Entry 3QI5 (X-ray diffraction, 2.20 A resolution); this record covers chains A and D of the 3 polymer chains in the assembly.

[Chain A]
Protein: DNA-3-methyladenine glycosylase
Organism: Homo sapiens
Notes: EC 3.2.2.21; fragment: delta79AAG
UniProt: P29372 (3MG_HUMAN); numbering as in UniProt (aligned over 84-298)
Sequence (219 residues; row label = number of the first residue in the row):
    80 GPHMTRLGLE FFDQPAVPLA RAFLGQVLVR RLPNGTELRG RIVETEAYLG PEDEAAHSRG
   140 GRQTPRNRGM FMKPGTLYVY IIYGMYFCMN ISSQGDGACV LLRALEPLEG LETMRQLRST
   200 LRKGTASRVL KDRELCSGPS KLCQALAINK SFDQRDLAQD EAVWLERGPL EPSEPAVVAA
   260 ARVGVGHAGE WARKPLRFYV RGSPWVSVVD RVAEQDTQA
Disordered / not traced: 203-207, 265-268, 295-298
Construct notes: expression tag (80-83)
Swiss-Prot annotation at these positions:
  - modified residue: Ser252 (Phosphoserine)
What the authors report for this chain:
  - binding site for the 13-nt DNA strand (chain D): Tyr162, Met164
  - binding site for the 13-nt DNA strand: Tyr127, His136, Tyr159, Asn169, Arg182
  - specificity-determining residues: His136
  - mutagenesis - N169A (4-fold), N169L: decreased binding to epsilonC:G 25-mer
  - catalytic residues: Glu125
  - contacts within the chain: Glu125-Tyr127 (hydrogen bond)
  - conformationally variable residues (side-chain flip): Arg182

[Chain D]
Molecule: 13-nt DNA strand
Sequence (13 nucleotides; row label = number of the first residue in the row):
    14 GGCAAGCATG TCA
Bound ions: Mn2+: DA18, DG19
What the authors report for this chain:
  - Mn2+ coordination: DA18, DG19

[Chain A / chain D interface]
Pairs across the interface - 13 pairs, chain A then chain D:
  Arg141(A) with DT24(D), phosphate contact
  Thr143(A) with DG23(D), hydrogen bond to the phosphate; DT24(D), phosphate contact
  Pro144(A) with DG23(D), phosphate contact
  Arg145(A) with DT22(D), phosphate contact; DG23(D), hydrogen bond to the phosphate
  Ile160(A) with DA21(D), phosphate contact
  Tyr162(A) with DA18(D), base contact; DG19(D), sugar contact; DC20(D), base contact
  Gly163(A) with DC20(D), hydrogen bond to the base
  Met164(A) with DG19(D), sugar contact
  Lys229(A) with DT22(D), salt bridge to the phosphate

[In short]
9 residues of chain A and 7 residues of chain D are in contact; the contacts include 3 hydrogen bonds and 1
salt bridge. Polar pairs include Gly163(A)-DC20(D), Thr143(A)-DG23(D) and Arg145(A)-DG23(D). DA18(D) and
DG19(D) coordinate Mn2+. The paper reports the catalytic residue Glu125(A); N169A and N169L of chain A reduce
binding to epsilonC:G 25-mer.
Here chain A is DNA-3-methyladenine glycosylase (Homo sapiens) and chain D is a 13-nt DNA strand. Entry 3QI5
(Crystal structure of human alkyladenine DNA glycosylase in complex with 3,N4-ethenocystosine containing
duplex DNA) was determined by X-ray diffraction.
